9D88 - chains Q and R of the 18 polymer chains in the assembly; structure by electron microscopy, 3.18 A resolution.

== Chain Q (and R) ==
Protein: Gag polyprotein
Organism: Human immunodeficiency virus type 1 (NEW YORK-5 ISOLATE)
Notes: fragment: CA-SP1 domains; chain R of this document is another copy of the same molecule, construct and numbering; everything in this record applies to it too
UniProt: P12493 (GAG_HV1N5); residues 11-239 here correspond to UniProt positions 143-371 (UniProt number = residue number + 132)
Chain sequence (229 residues; each row starts with the number of its first residue):
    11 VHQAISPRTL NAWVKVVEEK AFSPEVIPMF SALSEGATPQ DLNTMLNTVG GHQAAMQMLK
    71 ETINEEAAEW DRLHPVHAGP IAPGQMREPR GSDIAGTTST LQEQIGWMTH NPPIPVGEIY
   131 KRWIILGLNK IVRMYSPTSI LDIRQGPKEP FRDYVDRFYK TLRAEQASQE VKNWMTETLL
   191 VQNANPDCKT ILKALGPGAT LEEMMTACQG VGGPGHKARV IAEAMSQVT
Unresolved in the structure: 11
Construct notes: engineered mutation Ile-231 (Leu363 in P12493)
Swiss-Prot annotation at these positions:
  - region: Asn-57 to Gln-95 (Interaction with human PPIA/CYPA and NUP153), Pro-85 to Pro-93 (PPIA/CYPA-binding loop)
  - modified residue: Ser-16 (Phosphoserine)

== Interface between chain Q and chain R ==
Residue-residue contacts (37; chain Q residue first):
  Gln-50(Q) / Arg-82(R)  hydrogen bond (backbone-side chain)
  Gln-50(Q) / Leu-83(R)
  Asn-53(Q) / Arg-82(R)
  Thr-54(Q) / Arg-82(R)  hydrogen bond
  Asn-57(Q) / Glu-79(R)  hydrogen bond
  Asn-57(Q) / Arg-82(R)
  Pro-160(Q) / Pro-157(R)
  Arg-162(Q) / Asp-152(R)  hydrogen bond (side chain-backbone)
  Arg-162(Q) / Arg-154(R)
  Arg-173(Q) / Arg-143(R)
  Arg-173(Q) / Met-144(R)
  Arg-173(Q) / Ser-146(R)  hydrogen bond
  Ala-174(Q) / Met-144(R)
  Glu-212(Q) / Arg-154(R)
  Met-215(Q) / Arg-154(R)
  Thr-216(Q) / Arg-154(R)  hydrogen bond
  Gln-219(Q) / Arg-154(R)
  Gln-219(Q) / Gln-155(R)  hydrogen bond (side chain-backbone)
  Gln-219(Q) / Ala-194(R)
  Gln-219(Q) / Asn-195(R)
  Gln-219(Q) / Pro-196(R)
  Gly-220(Q) / Pro-157(R)
  Gly-220(Q) / Pro-196(R)
  Val-221(Q) / Pro-157(R)
  Gly-222(Q) / Lys-158(R)
  Pro-224(Q) / Asp-197(R)
  Pro-224(Q) / Gly-222(R)
  Pro-224(Q) / His-226(R)
  Gly-225(Q) / Asp-197(R)
  Gly-225(Q) / Val-230(R)
  Lys-227(Q) / Lys-227(R)
  Ala-228(Q) / Val-230(R)  hydrophobic
  Ala-228(Q) / Ile-231(R)  hydrophobic
  Ala-228(Q) / Ala-234(R)
  Ala-232(Q) / Ala-234(R)
  Ala-232(Q) / Val-238(R)
  Ser-236(Q) / Val-238(R)
Other interface residues (no listed pair), chain Q (26 interface residues in all): Thr-110, Gly-223, Arg-229, Ile-231, Glu-233
Other interface residues (no listed pair), chain R (26 interface residues in all): Pro-85, Tyr-145, Lys-199, Met-235

== In short ==
The chain Q/chain R interface involves 26 residues from each chain; the contacts include 7 hydrogen bonds.
Among the polar pairs are Gln-50(Q)/Arg-82(R), Thr-54(Q)/Arg-82(R) and Asn-57(Q)/Glu-79(R).
Chain Q and chain R are both Gag polyprotein (Human immunodeficiency virus type 1 (NEW YORK-5 ISOLATE)); the
structure, Gag CA-SP1 immature lattice from enveloped and perforated virus like particles, was determined by
electron microscopy (same publication as 9CWV, 9D6C, 9D6D, 9D6E and 9DWD).
